8HA0 - chains B and G of the 6 polymer chains in the assembly; structure by electron microscopy, 2.62 A resolution.

[Chain B]
Molecule: Guanine nucleotide-binding protein G(I)/G(S)/G(T) subunit beta-1
Source organism: Rattus norvegicus
Reference sequence: P54311 (GBB1_RAT); numbering as in UniProt (aligned over 2-340)
Sequence (400 residues; numbered -33 to 366; the number before each row is that of its first residue; numbers below 1 keep their minus sign (Met-33 is residue -33)):
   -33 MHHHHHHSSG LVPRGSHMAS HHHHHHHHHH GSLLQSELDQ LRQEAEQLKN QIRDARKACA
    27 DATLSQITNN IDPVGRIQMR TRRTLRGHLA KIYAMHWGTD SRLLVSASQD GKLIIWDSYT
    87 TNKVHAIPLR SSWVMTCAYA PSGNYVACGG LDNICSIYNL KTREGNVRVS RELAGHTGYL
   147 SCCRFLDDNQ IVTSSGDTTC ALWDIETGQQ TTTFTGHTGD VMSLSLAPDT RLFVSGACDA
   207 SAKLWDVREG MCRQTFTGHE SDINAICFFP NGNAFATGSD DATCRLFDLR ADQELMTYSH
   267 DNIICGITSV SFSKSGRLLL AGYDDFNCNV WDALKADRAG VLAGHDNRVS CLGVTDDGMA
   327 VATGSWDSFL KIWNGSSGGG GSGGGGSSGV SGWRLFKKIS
Not modelled in the structure: -33 to 2, 344-366
Sequence notes: expression tag (-33 to 1, 341-366)
Swiss-Prot annotation at these positions:
  - modified residue: Ser2 (N-acetylserine), His266 (Phosphohistidine)

[Chain G]
Molecule: Guanine nucleotide-binding protein G(I)/G(S)/G(O) subunit gamma-2
Source organism: Bos taurus
Reference sequence: P63212 (GBG2_BOVIN); residues 1-71 here = UniProt positions 1-71
Sequence (71 residues; row label = number of the first residue in the row):
     1 MASNNTASIA QARKLVEQLK MEANIDRIKV SKAAADLMAY CEAHAKEDPL LTPVPASENP
    61 FREKKFFCAI L
Not modelled in the structure: 1-5, 63-71
Swiss-Prot annotation at these positions:
  - modified residue: Ala2 (N-acetylalanine), Cys68 (Cysteine methyl ester)
  - lipidation: Cys68 (S-geranylgeranyl cysteine)

[Chain B / chain G interface]
Contacting residue pairs (79; chain B residue first):
  Glu3(B) with Arg13(G), salt bridge
  Leu4(B) with Ser8(G); Ala12(G), hydrophobic
  Leu7(B) with Ala12(G), hydrophobic; Val16(G)
  Glu10(B) with Val16(G)
  Ala11(B) with Leu19(G)
  Leu14(B) with Val16(G); Leu19(G), hydrophobic; Lys20(G)
  Ile18(B) with Leu19(G); Ala23(G), hydrophobic; Arg27(G)
  Ala21(B) with Arg27(G)
  Arg22(B) with Arg27(G)
  Cys25(B) with Ile28(G); Lys29(G); Val30(G), hydrogen bond (backbone-backbone)
  Asp27(B) with Lys29(G); Val30(G); Ser31(G), hydrogen bond
  Ala28(B) with Val30(G)
  Leu30(B) with Ala34(G), hydrophobic
  Ile33(B) with Ala34(G), hydrophobic
  Ile37(B) with Glu42(G)
  Val40(B) with Leu51(G), hydrophobic
  Arg48(B) with Phe61(G)
  Arg49(B) with Pro60(G); Phe61(G); Arg62(G)
  Ser84(B) with Phe61(G)
  Tyr85(B) with Pro60(G); Phe61(G), hydrophobic
  Cys218(B) with Gln18(G); Met21(G); Glu22(G)
  Arg219(B) with Glu22(G)
  Gln220(B) with Glu22(G)
  Thr221(B) with Glu22(G), hydrogen bond
  Phe235(B) with Leu37(G), hydrophobic; Tyr40(G), hydrophobic; Cys41(G), hydrophobic
  Pro236(B) with Tyr40(G)
  Asn237(B) with Leu37(G); Tyr40(G)
  Asp254(B) with Ala33(G)
  Arg256(B) with Arg27(G); Ile28(G), hydrogen bond (backbone-backbone); Ala33(G); Asp36(G), salt bridge
  Ala257(B) with Arg27(G); Ile28(G)
  Asp258(B) with Ile25(G); Arg27(G), salt bridge
  Gln259(B) with Val30(G)
  Leu261(B) with Val30(G), hydrophobic; Leu37(G), hydrophobic
  Ser279(B) with Asp48(G), hydrogen bond; Leu50(G)
  Lys280(B) with Glu47(G)
  Ser281(B) with Tyr40(G); Cys41(G); His44(G); Asp48(G), hydrogen bond
  Gly282(B) with Cys41(G)
  Arg283(B) with Cys41(G)
  Leu284(B) with Leu50(G); Leu51(G), hydrophobic
  Asp323(B) with Pro49(G)
  Gly324(B) with Pro49(G); Leu50(G)
  Met325(B) with Pro60(G); Phe61(G), hydrophobic
  Ala326(B) with Phe61(G), hydrophobic
  Val327(B) with Leu50(G), hydrophobic
  Asn340(B) with Asn59(G), hydrogen bond; Phe61(G)
  Ser342(B) with Pro53(G)
  Ser343(B) with Pro53(G)
Also at the interface, not in a pair above, chain B (58 interface residues in all): Lys15, Ala26, Met45, Lys209, Met217, Ala240, Leu252, Leu300, Val320, Ile338, Gly341
Also at the interface, not in a pair above, chain G (39 interface residues in all): Ile9, Asp26, Ala35, Met38, Ala45

[In short]
Chain B and chain G form an interface of 58 and 39 residues respectively; the contacts include 7 hydrogen
bonds and 3 salt bridges. Among the polar pairs are Glu3(B)-Arg13(G), Arg256(B)-Asp36(G) and
Asp258(B)-Arg27(G).
Here chain B is Guanine nucleotide-binding protein G(I)/G(S)/G(T) subunit beta-1 (Rattus norvegicus) and chain
G is Guanine nucleotide-binding protein G(I)/G(S)/G(O) subunit gamma-2 (Bos taurus). Entry 8HA0 (Molecular
recognition of two endogenous hormones by the human parathyroid hormone receptor-1) was determined by electron
microscopy (same publication as 8HAF and 8HAO).
